PDB entry 4BZJ | electron microscopy, 40.00 A resolution (very low resolution: no residue pairs are listed; an interface is given only as per-side residue counts) | chains C and F of the 4 polymer chains in the assembly

== Chain C ==
Molecule: Protein transport protein SEC31
From: Saccharomyces cerevisiae
Reference sequence: P38968 (SEC31_YEAST); numbering as in UniProt (aligned over 1-1273)
Sequence (1273 residues; numbered 1 to 1273; the number before each row is that of its first residue):
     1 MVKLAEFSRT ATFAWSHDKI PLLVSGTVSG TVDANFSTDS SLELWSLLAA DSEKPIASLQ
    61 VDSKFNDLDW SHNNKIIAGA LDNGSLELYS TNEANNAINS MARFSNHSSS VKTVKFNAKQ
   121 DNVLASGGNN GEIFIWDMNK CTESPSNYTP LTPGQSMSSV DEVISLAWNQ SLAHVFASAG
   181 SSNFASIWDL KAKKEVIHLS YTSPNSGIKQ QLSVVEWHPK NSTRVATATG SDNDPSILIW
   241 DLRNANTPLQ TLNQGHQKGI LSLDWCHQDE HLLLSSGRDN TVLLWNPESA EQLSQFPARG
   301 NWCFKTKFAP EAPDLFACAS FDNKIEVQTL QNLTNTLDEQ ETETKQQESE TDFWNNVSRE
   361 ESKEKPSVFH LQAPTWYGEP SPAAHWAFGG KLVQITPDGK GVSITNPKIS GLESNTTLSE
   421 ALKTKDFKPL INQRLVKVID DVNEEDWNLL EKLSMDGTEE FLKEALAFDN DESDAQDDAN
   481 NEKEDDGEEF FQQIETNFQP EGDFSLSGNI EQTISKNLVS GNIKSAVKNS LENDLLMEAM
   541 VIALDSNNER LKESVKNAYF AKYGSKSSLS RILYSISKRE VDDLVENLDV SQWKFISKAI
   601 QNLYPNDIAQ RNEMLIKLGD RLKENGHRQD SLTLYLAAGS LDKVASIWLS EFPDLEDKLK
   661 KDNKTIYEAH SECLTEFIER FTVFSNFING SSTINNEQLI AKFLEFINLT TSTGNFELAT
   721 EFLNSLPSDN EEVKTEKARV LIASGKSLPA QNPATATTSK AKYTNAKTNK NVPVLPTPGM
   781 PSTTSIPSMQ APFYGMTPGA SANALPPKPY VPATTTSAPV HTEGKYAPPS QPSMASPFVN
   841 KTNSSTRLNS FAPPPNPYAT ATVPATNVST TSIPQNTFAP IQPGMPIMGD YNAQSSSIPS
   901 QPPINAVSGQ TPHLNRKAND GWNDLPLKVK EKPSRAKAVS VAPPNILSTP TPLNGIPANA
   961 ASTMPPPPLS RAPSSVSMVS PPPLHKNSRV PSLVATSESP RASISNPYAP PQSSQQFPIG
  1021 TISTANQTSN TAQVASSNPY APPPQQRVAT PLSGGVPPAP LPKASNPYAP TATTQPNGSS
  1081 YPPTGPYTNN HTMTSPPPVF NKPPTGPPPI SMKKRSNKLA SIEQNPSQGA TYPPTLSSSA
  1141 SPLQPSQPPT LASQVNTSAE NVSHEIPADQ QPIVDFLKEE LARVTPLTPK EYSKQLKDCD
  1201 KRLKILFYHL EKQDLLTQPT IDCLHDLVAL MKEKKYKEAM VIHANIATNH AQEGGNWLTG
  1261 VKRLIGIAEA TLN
Disordered / not traced: 1-4, 340-361, 470-492, 691-693, 746-1273
Differences from the reference sequence: conflict S367 (Thr in P38968)
Curated features (UniProtKB/Swiss-Prot):
  - modified residue: S349 (Phosphoserine), S836 (Phosphoserine), S974 (Phosphoserine), S977 (Phosphoserine), S980 (Phosphoserine), S988 (Phosphoserine), S992 (Phosphoserine), S999 (Phosphoserine), T1050 (Phosphothreonine), S1053 (Phosphoserine)

== Chain F ==
Molecule: Protein transport protein SEC13
From: Saccharomyces cerevisiae
Reference sequence: Q04491 (SEC13_YEAST); residue numbers follow UniProt; this construct covers 2-292
Sequence (291 residues; numbered 2 to 292; the number before each row is that of its first residue):
     2 VVIANAHNEM IHDAVMDYYG KRMATCSSDK TIKIFEVEGE THKLIDTLTG HEGPVWRVDW
    62 AHPKFGTILA SCSYDGKVMI WKEENGRWSQ IAVHAVHSAS VNSVQWAPHE YGPMLLVASS
   122 DGKVSVVEFK ENGTTSPIII DAHAIGVNSA SWAPATIEED GEHNGTKESR KFVTGGADNL
   182 VKIWKYNSDA QTYVLESTLE GHSDWVRDVA WSPTVLLRSY MASVSQDRTC IIWTQDNEQG
   242 PWKKTLLKEE KFPDVLWRAS WSLSGNVLAL SGGDNKVTLW KENLEGKWEP A
Disordered / not traced: 158-168
Differences from the reference sequence: conflict M11 (Leu in Q04491), M17 (Leu in Q04491), M24 (Leu in Q04491), M80 (Leu in Q04491), M115 (Leu in Q04491), M222 (Leu in Q04491)
Curated features (UniProtKB/Swiss-Prot):
  - mutagenesis: G176 (G176R: Leads to mislocalization of NPCs and overproliferation of the nuclear and ER membranes at 34 degrees Celsius), S224 (S224K: Growth inhibited above 30 degrees Celsius), W262 (W262R: Growth inhibited above 30 degrees Celsius), G266 (G266D: Growth inhibited above 34 degrees Celsius)

== How chain C and chain F interact ==
At this resolution (40 A) residue pairs are not listed: 63 residues of chain C and 69 of chain F lie at the interface.

== In short ==
63 residues of chain C and 69 residues of chain F are in contact. From UniProt: 4 mutagenesis sites on chain
F.
Chain C is Protein transport protein SEC31 and chain F is Protein transport protein SEC13, both from
Saccharomyces cerevisiae; the structure, The structure of the COPII coat assembled on membranes, was
determined by electron microscopy, deposited together with 4BZK.
